Entry 5A1X (electron microscopy, 23.00 A resolution (very low resolution: no residue pairs are listed; an interface is given only as per-side residue counts)); this record covers chains E and G of the 17 polymer chains in the assembly.

Chain E:
Protein: Coatomer subunit gamma-1
Organism: Mus musculus
UniProtKB: Q9QZE5 (COPG1_MOUSE); residue numbers follow UniProt; this construct covers 1-874
Chain sequence (874 residues; row label = number of the first residue in the row):
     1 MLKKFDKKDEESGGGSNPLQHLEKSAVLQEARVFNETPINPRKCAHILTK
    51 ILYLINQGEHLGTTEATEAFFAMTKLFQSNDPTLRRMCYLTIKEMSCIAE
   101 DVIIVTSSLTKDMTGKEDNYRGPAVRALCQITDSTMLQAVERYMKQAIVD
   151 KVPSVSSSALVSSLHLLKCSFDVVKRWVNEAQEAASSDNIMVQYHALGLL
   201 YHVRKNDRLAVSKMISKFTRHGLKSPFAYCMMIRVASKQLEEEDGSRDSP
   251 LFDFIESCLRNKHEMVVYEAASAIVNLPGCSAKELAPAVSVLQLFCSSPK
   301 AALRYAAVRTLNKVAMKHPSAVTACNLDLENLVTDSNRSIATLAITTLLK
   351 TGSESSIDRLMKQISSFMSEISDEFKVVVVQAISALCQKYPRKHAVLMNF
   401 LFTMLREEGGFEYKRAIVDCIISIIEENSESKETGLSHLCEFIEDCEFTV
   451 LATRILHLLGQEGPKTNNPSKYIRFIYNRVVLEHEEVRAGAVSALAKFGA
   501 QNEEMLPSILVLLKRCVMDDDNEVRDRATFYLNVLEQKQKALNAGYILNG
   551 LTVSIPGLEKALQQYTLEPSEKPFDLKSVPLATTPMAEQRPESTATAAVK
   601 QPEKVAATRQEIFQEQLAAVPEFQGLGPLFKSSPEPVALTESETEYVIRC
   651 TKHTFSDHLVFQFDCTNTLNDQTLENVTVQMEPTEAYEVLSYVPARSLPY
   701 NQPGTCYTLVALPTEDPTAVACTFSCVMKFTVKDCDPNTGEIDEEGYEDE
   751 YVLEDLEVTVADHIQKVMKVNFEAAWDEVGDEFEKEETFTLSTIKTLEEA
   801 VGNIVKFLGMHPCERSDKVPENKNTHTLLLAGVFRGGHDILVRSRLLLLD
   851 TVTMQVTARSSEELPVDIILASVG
Disordered / not traced: 1-20, 571-874
UniProt features mapped onto this chain:
  - modified residue: Thr594 (Phosphothreonine)

Chain G:
Protein: Coatomer subunit beta
Organism: Mus musculus
UniProtKB: Q9JIF7 (COPB_MOUSE); the author numbering skips numbers that UniProt does not, so the offset changes along the chain: 1-723 = UniProt 1-723; 739-968 = UniProt 724-953
Chain sequence (968 residues; numbered -14 to 968; 15 numbers in that range are skipped by the numbering (no residue carries them; nothing is unmodelled there); the number before each row is that of its first residue; numbers below 1 keep their minus sign (Met-14 is residue -14)):
   -14 MHHHHHHENLYFQGHMTAAENVCYTLINVPMDSEPPSEISLKNDLEKGDV
    36 KSKTEALKKVIIMILNGEKLPGLLMTIIRFVLPLQDHTIKKLLLVFWEIV
    86 PKTTPDGRLLHEMILVCDAYRKDLQHPNEFIRGSTLRFLCKLKEAELLEP
   136 LMPAIRACLEHRHSYVRRNAVLAIYTIYRNFEHLIPDAPELIHDFLVNEK
   186 DASCKRNAFMMLIHADQDRALDYLSTCIDQVQTFGDILQLVIVELIYKVC
   236 HANPSERARFIRCIYNLLQSSSPAVKYEAAGTLVTLSSAPTAIKAAAQCY
   286 IDLIIKESDNNVKLIVLDRLVELKEHPAHERVLQDLVMDILRVLSTPDLE
   336 VRKKTLQLALDLVSSRNVEELVIVLKKEVIKTNNVSEHEDTDKYRQLLVR
   386 TLHSCSVRFPDMAANVIPVLMEFLSDSNEAAAADVLEFVREAIQRFDNLR
   436 MLIVEKMLEVFHAIKSVKIYRGALWILGEYCSTKEDIQSVMTEVRRSLGE
   486 IPIVESEIKKEAGELKPEEEITVGPVQKLVTEMGTYATQSALSSSRPTKK
   536 EEDRPPLRGFLLDGDFFVAASLATTLTKIALRYVALVQEKKKQNSFVAEA
   586 MLLMATILHLGKSSLPKKPITDDDVDRISLCLKVLSECSPLMNDIFNKEC
   636 RQSLSQMLSAKLEEEKLSQKKESEKRNVTVQPDDPISFMQLTAKNEMNCK
   686 EDQFQLSLLAAMGNTQRKEAADPLASKLNKVTQLTGFS
   739 DPVYAEAYVHVNQYDIVLDVLVVNQTSDTLQNCTLELATLGDLKLVEKPS
   789 PLTLAPHDFANIKANVKVASTENGIIFGNIVYDVSGAASDRNCVVLSDIH
   839 IDIMDYIQPATCTDAEFRQMWAEFEWENKVTVNTNMTDLNDYLQHILKST
   889 NMKCLTPEKALSGYCGFMAANLYARSIFGEDALANVSIEKPVHQGPDAAV
   939 TGHIRIRAKSQGMALSLGDKINLSQKKTSL
Disordered / not traced: -14 to 15, 599-723
Differences from the reference sequence: expression tag (-14 to 0)
UniProt features mapped onto this chain:
  - modified residue: Thr2 (N-acetylthreonine), Lys494 (N6-acetyllysine)

Chain E / chain G interface:
At this resolution (23 A) residue pairs are not listed: 18 residues of chain E and 16 of chain G lie at the interface.

Summary:
18 residues of chain E face 16 of chain G across their interface.
Here chain E is Coatomer subunit gamma-1 and chain G is Coatomer subunit beta, both from Mus musculus. Entry
5A1X (The structure of the COPI coat linkage III) was determined by electron microscopy (same publication as
5A1U and 5A1W).
